1QXE - chains A and C of the 4 polymer chains in the assembly; structure by X-ray diffraction, 1.85 A resolution.

== Chain A (and C) ==
Name: Hemoglobin alpha chain
Organism: Homo sapiens
Notes: fragment: alpha chain; chain C of this document is another copy of the same molecule, construct and numbering; everything in this record applies to it too
UniProt: P69905 (HBA_HUMAN); residues 1-141 here = UniProt positions 1-141
Chain sequence (141 residues; numbered 1 to 141; the number before each row is that of its first residue):
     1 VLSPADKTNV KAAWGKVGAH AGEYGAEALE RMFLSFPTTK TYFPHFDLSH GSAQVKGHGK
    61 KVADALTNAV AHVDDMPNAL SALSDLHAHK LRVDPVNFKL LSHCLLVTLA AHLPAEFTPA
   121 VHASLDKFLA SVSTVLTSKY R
Swiss-Prot annotation at these positions:
  - site: Lys61 (Not glycated)
  - natural variant: Asp6 (A6D: In J-Toronto; this construct carries the variant), Ala13 (A13D: In J-Paris 1/J-Aljezur), Glu27 (A27E: In Shenyang; this construct carries the variant), Lys61 (K61N: In Zambia; deletion: In Clinic), Asp64 (A64D: In Pontoise; this construct carries the variant), Asp75 (D75A: In Lille; D75G: In Chapel Hill; D75N: In G-Pest), Ala111 (A111D: In Petah Tikva)
Covalently attached groups: 5-hydroxymethyl-furfural (FUX) linked to Val1
Ion coordination: heme Fe: His87 (together with oxygen molecule)
Small-molecule neighbours:
  - 5-hydroxymethyl-furfural (FUX): Leu2, Lys127, Ala130, Ser131, Thr134
  - heme (HEM): Met32, Thr39, Tyr42, Phe43, His45, Phe46, His58, Lys61, Val62, Ala65, Leu66, Leu83, Leu86, His87, Leu91, Val93, Asn97, Phe98, Leu101, Leu105, Val132, Leu136
  - oxygen molecule (OXY): Leu29, Phe43, His58, Val62, His87

== Chain A / chain C interface ==
Contacting residue pairs - 15 pairs, chain A then chain C:
  Val1(A) - Ser138(C)  hydrogen bond (backbone-side chain)
  Val1(A) - Tyr140(C)  hydrophobic
  Ser3(A) - Lys139(C)
  Ser3(A) - Tyr140(C)
  Ser3(A) - Arg141(C)
  Pro4(A) - Tyr140(C)
  Pro4(A) - Arg141(C)
  Lys127(A) - Lys139(C)  hydrogen bond (side chain-backbone)
  Ser138(A) - Val1(C)  hydrogen bond (side chain-backbone)
  Lys139(A) - Ser3(C)
  Lys139(A) - Lys127(C)  hydrogen bond (backbone-side chain)
  Tyr140(A) - Val1(C)  hydrophobic
  Tyr140(A) - Leu2(C)
  Tyr140(A) - Ser3(C)
  Tyr140(A) - Pro4(C)
Other interface residues (no listed pair), chain A (13 interface residues in all): Leu2, Asp6, Pro77, Thr134, Val135, Arg141
Other interface residues (no listed pair), chain C (13 interface residues in all): Asp6, Pro77, Thr134, Val135

== In short ==
The chain A/chain C interface involves 13 residues from each chain; the contacts include 4 hydrogen bonds.
Polar contacts include Val1(A)-Ser138(C) and Lys127(A)-Lys139(C). Ligands of chain A: oxygen molecule and
heme. Covalently linked 5-hydroxymethyl-furfural: at Val1(A).
Both chains are Hemoglobin alpha chain (Homo sapiens). Entry 1QXE (Structural Basis for the Potent
Antisickling Effect of a Novel Class of 5-Membered Heterocyclic Aldehydic Compounds) was determined by X-ray
diffraction (same publication as 1QXD).
